PDB entry 8FJC | X-ray diffraction, 2.50 A resolution | chain A

[Chain A]
Protein: Glucosyltransferase-I
From: Streptococcus mutans
Notes: EC 2.4.1.5; fragment: catalytic domain
UniProtKB: P08987 (GTFB_STRMU); numbering as in UniProt (aligned over 191-1051)
Chain sequence (869 residues; numbered 191 to 1059; the number before each row is that of its first residue):
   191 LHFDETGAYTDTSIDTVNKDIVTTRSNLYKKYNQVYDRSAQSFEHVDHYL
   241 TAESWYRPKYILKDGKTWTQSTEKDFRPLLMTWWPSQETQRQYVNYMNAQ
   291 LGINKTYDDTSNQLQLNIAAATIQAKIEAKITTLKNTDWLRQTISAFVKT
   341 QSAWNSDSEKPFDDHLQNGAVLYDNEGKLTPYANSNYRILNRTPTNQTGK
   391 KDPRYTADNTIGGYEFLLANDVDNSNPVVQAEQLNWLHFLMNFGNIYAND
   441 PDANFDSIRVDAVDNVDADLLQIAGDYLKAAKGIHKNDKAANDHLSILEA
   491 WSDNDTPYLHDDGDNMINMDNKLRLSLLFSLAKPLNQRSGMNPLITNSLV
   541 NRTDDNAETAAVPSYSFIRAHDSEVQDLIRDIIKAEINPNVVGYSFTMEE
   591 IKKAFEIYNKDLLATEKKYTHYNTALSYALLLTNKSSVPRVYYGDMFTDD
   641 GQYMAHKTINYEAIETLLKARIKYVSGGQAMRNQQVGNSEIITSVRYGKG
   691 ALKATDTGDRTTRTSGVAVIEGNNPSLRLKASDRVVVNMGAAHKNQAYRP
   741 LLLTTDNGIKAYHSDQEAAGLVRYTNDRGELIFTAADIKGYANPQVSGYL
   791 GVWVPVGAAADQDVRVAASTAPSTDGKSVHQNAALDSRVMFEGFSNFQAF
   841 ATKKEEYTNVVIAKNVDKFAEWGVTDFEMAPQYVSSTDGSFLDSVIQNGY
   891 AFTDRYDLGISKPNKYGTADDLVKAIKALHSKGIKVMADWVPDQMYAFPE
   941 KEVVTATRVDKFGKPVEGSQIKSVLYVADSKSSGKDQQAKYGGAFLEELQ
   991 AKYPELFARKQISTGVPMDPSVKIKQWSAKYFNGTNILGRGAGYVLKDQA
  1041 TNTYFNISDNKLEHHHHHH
Disordered / not traced: 191-207, 1048-1059
Differences from the reference sequence: expression tag (1052-1059)
Ion coordination: Ca2+: Glu405, Asp411, Asn455, Asp933
From the paper describing this entry:
  - binding site for the ligand AC1: Arg449, Asp451, Asn455, Glu489, His561, Asp562, Asp883, Gln934
  - binding site for alpha-D-glucopyranose: Asn511, Arg514

[Overview]
Glu405, Asp411, Asn455 and Asp933 coordinate Ca2+. From the paper: a binding site for the ligand AC1 at
Arg449, Asp451 and Asn455 among others; a binding site for alpha-D-glucopyranose at Asn511 and Arg514.
Chain A is Glucosyltransferase-I (Streptococcus mutans); the structure, Structure of the catalytic domain of
Streptococcus mutans GtfB complexed to acarbose in tetragonal space group ..., was determined by X-ray
diffraction (same publication as 8FJ9, 8FK4, 8FKL and 8FN5).
